Entry 8BDB (X-ray diffraction, 1.70 A resolution); this record covers chains B and D of the 8 polymer chains in the assembly.

== Chain B (and D) ==
Protein: Ribulose bisphosphate carboxylase small chain
From: Griffithsia monilis
Notes: chain D of this document is another copy of the same molecule, construct and numbering; everything in this record applies to it too
Reference sequence: A7UM68 (A7UM68_GRIMO); numbering as in UniProt (aligned over 1-138)
Chain sequence (138 residues; each row starts with the number of its first residue):
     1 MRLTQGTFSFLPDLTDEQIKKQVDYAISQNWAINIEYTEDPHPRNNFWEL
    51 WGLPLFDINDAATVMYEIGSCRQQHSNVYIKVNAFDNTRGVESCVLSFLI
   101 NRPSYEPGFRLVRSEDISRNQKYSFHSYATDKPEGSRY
Ligand contacts: bicarbonate ion (BCT): Met1, Arg2, Tyr105

== Interface between chain B and chain D ==
Contacting residue pairs (23; chain B residue first):
  Tyr105(B) with Pro133(D)
  Pro107(B) with Pro133(D), hydrophobic
  Arg110(B) with His126(D); Thr130(D), hydrogen bond (side chain-backbone); Asp131(D)
  Arg113(B) with Asp40(D), salt bridge; His42(D); Arg44(D); Asn45(D); Ser124(D), hydrogen bond (backbone-side chain)
  Ser114(B) with Tyr123(D); Ser124(D)
  Glu115(B) with Arg44(D), salt bridge; Tyr123(D), hydrogen bond (backbone-backbone); Phe125(D)
  Asp116(B) with Lys122(D), salt bridge
  Arg119(B) with Arg44(D), hydrogen bond (backbone-side chain)
  Gln121(B) with Arg44(D)
  Tyr128(B) with Thr130(D), hydrogen bond (side chain-backbone); Asp131(D); Lys132(D), hydrogen bond (side chain-backbone); Pro133(D), hydrophobic; Arg137(D), hydrogen bond
Also at the interface, not in a pair above, chain B (12 interface residues in all): Ile117, Asp131

== In short ==
12 residues of chain B face 14 of chain D across their interface, with 7 hydrogen bonds and 3 salt bridges.
Polar contacts include Arg113(B)-Asp40(D), Glu115(B)-Arg44(D) and Asp116(B)-Lys122(D). Bound to chain B:
bicarbonate ion.
Chain B and chain D are both Ribulose bisphosphate carboxylase small chain (Griffithsia monilis); the
structure, Ribulose-1,5-bisphosphate carboxylase/oxygenase from Griffithsia monilis, was determined by X-ray
diffraction.
